Entry 2H4Y (X-ray diffraction, 1.90 A resolution); this record covers chains A and B of the 3 polymer chains in the assembly.

# Chain A
Name: Caspase-1
Source organism: Homo sapiens
Notes: EC 3.4.22.36; fragment: p20 subunit, residues 120-297
Reference sequence: P29466 (CASP1_HUMAN); residues 120-297 here = UniProt positions 120-297
Chain sequence (178 residues; numbered 120 to 297; the number before each row is that of its first residue):
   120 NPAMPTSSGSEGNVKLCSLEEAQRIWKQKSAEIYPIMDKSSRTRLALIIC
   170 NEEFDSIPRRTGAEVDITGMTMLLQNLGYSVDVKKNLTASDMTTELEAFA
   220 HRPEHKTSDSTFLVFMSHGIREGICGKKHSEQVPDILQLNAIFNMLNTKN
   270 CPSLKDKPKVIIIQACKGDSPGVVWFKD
Disordered / not traced: 120-131, 146-148
Differences from the reference sequence: engineered mutation Lys286 (Arg in P29466)
UniProt features mapped onto this chain:
  - active site: His237, Cys285
  - cross-link: Lys134 (Glycyl lysine isopeptide (Lys-Gly) (interchain with G-Cter in ubiquitin))
  - mutagenesis: Cys285 (C285A/S: Loss of protease activity. Loss of SPHK2 cleavage and release in apoptotic cells), Trp294 (W294A: Mediates autoprocessing but is unable to interact with Gasdermin-D (GSDMD) and mediate its cleavage), Asp297 (D297N: In IDL(uncl); abolished cleavage in the interdomain region; when associated with 315-N-N-316)
What the authors report for this chain:
  - mutagenesis - R286K (150-fold): decreased catalytic activity
  - catalytic residues: Cys285 (citing earlier work)

# Chain B
Name: Caspase-1
Source organism: Homo sapiens
Notes: EC 3.4.22.36; fragment: p10 subunit, residues 317-404
Reference sequence: P29466 (CASP1_HUMAN); residues 317-404 here = UniProt positions 317-404
Chain sequence (88 residues; row label = number of the first residue in the row):
   317 AIKKAHIEKDFIAFCSSTPDNVSWRHPTMGSVFIGRLIEHMQEYACSCDV
   367 EEIFRKVRFSFEQPDGRAQMPTTERVTLTRCFYLFPGH
Disordered / not traced: 317
UniProt features mapped onto this chain:
  - mutagenesis: Ile318 to Lys320 (Abolished ability to cleave IL18), Ile318 (I318N: Mediates autoprocessing but is unable to interact with Gasdermin-D (GSDMD) and mediate its cleavage), Lys320 (K320A: Abolishes cleavage of Gasdermin-D (GSDMD))
What the authors report for this chain:
  - mutagenesis - S332A (4-fold), S333A (2-fold or less), T334A (2-fold or less), D336A (2-fold or less), N337A (2-fold or less), S339A (7-fold), E390A (130-fold): decreased catalytic activity
  - allosteric site: Ser332, Ser339, Glu390

# Chain A / chain B interface
Residue-residue contacts (128):
  Asn132(A) - Gln358(B)  hydrogen bond
  Val133(A) - Met357(B)
  Val133(A) - Gln358(B)
  Val133(A) - Pro402(B)  hydrophobic
  Lys134(A) - Gln358(B)  hydrogen bond (backbone-backbone)
  Lys134(A) - Glu359(B)  salt bridge
  Lys134(A) - Cys362(B)
  Lys134(A) - Pro402(B)
  Leu135(A) - Cys362(B)
  Leu135(A) - Pro402(B)
  Leu135(A) - Gly403(B)
  Cys136(A) - Cys362(B)  hydrogen bond (side chain-backbone)
  Cys136(A) - Pro402(B)  hydrogen bond (backbone-backbone)
  Cys136(A) - His404(B)  hydrogen bond (backbone-side chain)
  Ser137(A) - His404(B)
  Ile144(A) - Cys362(B)
  Ile144(A) - Tyr399(B)  hydrophobic
  Ile144(A) - Phe401(B)  hydrophobic
  Trp145(A) - Phe401(B)
  Ala150(A) - Arg396(B)  hydrogen bond (backbone-side chain)
  Glu151(A) - Arg396(B)
  Glu151(A) - Cys397(B)  hydrogen bond (backbone-backbone)
  Ile152(A) - Arg396(B)
  Ile152(A) - Cys397(B)
  Ile152(A) - Tyr399(B)  hydrophobic
  Tyr153(A) - Asp326(B)  hydrogen bond
  Tyr153(A) - Leu394(B)
  Tyr153(A) - Thr395(B)  hydrogen bond (side chain-backbone)
  Tyr153(A) - Arg396(B)
  Tyr153(A) - Cys397(B)  hydrogen bond (backbone-backbone)
  Tyr153(A) - Phe398(B)  hydrophobic
  Ile155(A) - Phe401(B)  hydrophobic
  Lys158(A) - Gly403(B)
  Lys158(A) - His404(B)
  Arg161(A) - His404(B)  hydrogen bond (side chain-backbone)
  Arg179(A) - Arg341(B)
  Arg179(A) - Ser347(B)
  Thr180(A) - Arg341(B)  hydrogen bond (backbone-side chain)
  Thr180(A) - His342(B)
  Thr180(A) - Pro343(B)
  Gly181(A) - Pro343(B)  hydrogen bond (backbone-backbone)
  Gly181(A) - Gly346(B)
  Val184(A) - Thr344(B)
  Val184(A) - Met345(B)
  Asp185(A) - Gly346(B)
  Asp185(A) - Ser347(B)  hydrogen bond
  Asp185(A) - Ile350(B)
  Gly188(A) - Ile354(B)
  Met189(A) - Ile350(B)  hydrophobic
  Met189(A) - Ile354(B)  hydrophobic
  Leu192(A) - Ile354(B)  hydrophobic
  Leu192(A) - Met357(B)  hydrophobic
  Leu196(A) - Met357(B)  hydrophobic
  Tyr198(A) - Phe398(B)
  Tyr198(A) - Leu400(B)
  Ser229(A) - Phe398(B)
  Phe231(A) - Phe398(B)  hydrophobic
  Met235(A) - Ile350(B)  hydrophobic
  Arg240(A) - Pro335(B)
  Arg240(A) - Asp336(B)  salt bridge
  Leu258(A) - Glu390(B)
  Asn259(A) - Arg391(B)  hydrogen bond
  Phe262(A) - Glu324(B)
  Phe262(A) - Phe327(B)  hydrophobic
  Phe262(A) - Ala329(B)  hydrophobic
  Phe262(A) - Arg391(B)
  Leu265(A) - Phe327(B)
  Asn266(A) - Ile323(B)
  Asn266(A) - Phe327(B)
  Thr267(A) - His322(B)  hydrogen bond (side chain-backbone)
  Thr267(A) - Ile323(B)  hydrogen bond (backbone-backbone)
  Lys268(A) - Ile323(B)
  Lys274(A) - Ala321(B)
  Asp275(A) - Lys325(B)  salt bridge
  Asp275(A) - Asp326(B)  hydrogen bond (backbone-side chain)
  Lys276(A) - Asp326(B)
  Pro277(A) - Asp326(B)
  Pro277(A) - Phe398(B)  hydrophobic
  Lys278(A) - Lys325(B)  hydrogen bond (side chain-backbone)
  Lys278(A) - Asp326(B)  hydrogen bond (backbone-backbone)
  Lys278(A) - Phe327(B)
  Lys278(A) - Ile328(B)  hydrogen bond (backbone-backbone)
  Val279(A) - Ile328(B)
  Val279(A) - Phe370(B)  hydrophobic
  Val279(A) - Phe398(B)  hydrophobic
  Ile280(A) - Phe327(B)  hydrophobic
  Ile280(A) - Ile328(B)  hydrogen bond (backbone-backbone)
  Ile280(A) - Ala329(B)
  Ile280(A) - Phe330(B)  hydrogen bond (backbone-backbone)
  Ile281(A) - Phe330(B)
  Ile281(A) - Phe349(B)  hydrophobic
  Ile281(A) - Leu353(B)  hydrophobic
  Ile282(A) - Phe330(B)  hydrogen bond (backbone-backbone)
  Ile282(A) - Cys331(B)
  Ile282(A) - Ser332(B)  hydrogen bond (backbone-backbone)
  Ile282(A) - Phe349(B)
  Gln283(A) - Ser332(B)
  Gln283(A) - Ser339(B)
  Gln283(A) - Trp340(B)
  Gln283(A) - Ser347(B)
  Gln283(A) - Phe349(B)
  Gln283(A) - Ile350(B)
  Ala284(A) - Ser332(B)  hydrogen bond (backbone-side chain)
  Ala284(A) - Ser333(B)
  Ala284(A) - Ser339(B)  hydrogen bond (backbone-side chain)
  Cys285(A) - Asn337(B)
  Cys285(A) - Val338(B)  hydrophobic
  Cys285(A) - Ser339(B)  hydrogen bond (side chain-backbone)
  Lys286(A) - Cys331(B)  hydrogen bond
  Lys286(A) - Ser333(B)
  Lys286(A) - Thr334(B)
  Lys286(A) - Pro335(B)
  Lys286(A) - Asp336(B)  hydrogen bond (backbone-backbone)
  Lys286(A) - Asn337(B)  hydrogen bond (backbone-backbone)
  Lys286(A) - Thr388(B)
  Lys286(A) - Glu390(B)  salt bridge
  Gly287(A) - Asp336(B)
  Gly287(A) - Asn337(B)
  Gly287(A) - Val338(B)
  Asp288(A) - Asp336(B)  hydrogen bond (backbone-backbone)
  Asp288(A) - Val338(B)
  Ser289(A) - Asp336(B)  hydrogen bond (backbone-backbone)
  Ser289(A) - Asn337(B)  hydrogen bond
  Ser289(A) - Val338(B)  hydrogen bond (backbone-backbone)
  Pro290(A) - Val338(B)  hydrophobic
  Pro290(A) - Ala384(B)
  Gly291(A) - Asn337(B)
  Val292(A) - Ala384(B)  hydrophobic
Interface residues without a listed pair, chain A (61 interface residues in all): Leu138, Ala141, Arg163, Arg178, His237, Asn263
Interface residues without a listed pair, chain B (53 interface residues in all): Ala361, Thr393
Interface features reported in the paper:
  - residue pairs: Lys286(A)-Glu390(B) (salt bridge)

# Summary
Chain A and chain B form an interface of 61 and 53 residues respectively, with 35 hydrogen bonds and 4 salt
bridges. Polar pairs include Lys134(A)-Glu359(B), Arg240(A)-Asp336(B) and Asp275(A)-Lys325(B). The paper
describes a salt bridge between Lys286(A) and Glu390(B). The paper reports the catalytic residue Cys285(A);
S332A, S333A and T334A of chain B, among others, reduce catalytic activity; 8 substitutions were tested in
all.
Here chain A is Caspase-1 and chain B is Caspase-1, both from Homo sapiens. Entry 2H4Y (Crystal structure of
human caspase-1 (Arg286->Lys) in complex with
3-[2-(2-benzyloxycarbonylamino-3-methyl-butyrylamino)-propionylamino]-4-oxo-pentanoic acid (z-VAD-FMK)) was
determined by X-ray diffraction (same publication as 2H4W, 2H51 and 2H54).
